3R52 - chains C and D of the 4 polymer chains in the assembly; structure by X-ray diffraction, 2.10 A resolution.

Chain C (and D):
Name: Ipomoelin
Organism: Ipomoea batatas
Notes: chain D of this document is another copy of the same molecule, construct and numbering; everything in this record applies to it too
Reference sequence: P93193 (P93193_IPOBA); residue numbers follow UniProt; this construct covers 1-154
Amino-acid sequence (160 residues; row label = number of the first residue in the row; numbers below 1 keep their minus sign (His-5 is residue -5)):
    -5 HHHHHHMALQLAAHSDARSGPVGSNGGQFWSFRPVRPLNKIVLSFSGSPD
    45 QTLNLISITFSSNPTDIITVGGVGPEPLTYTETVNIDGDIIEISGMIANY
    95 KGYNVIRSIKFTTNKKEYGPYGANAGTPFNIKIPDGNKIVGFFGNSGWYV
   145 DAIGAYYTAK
Not modelled in the structure: -5 to 2
Sequence notes: expression tag (-5 to 0)
Bound ions: Cd2+ near Asn19 (its only coordinating residue here)
Residues lining bound ligands: methyl alpha-D-glucopyranoside (GYP): Asn19, Gly20, Gly21, Tyr97, Ser140, Gly141, Trp142, Tyr143, Asp145
Reported in the primary citation:
  - binding site for methyl alpha-D-glucopyranoside: Gly21, Tyr97, Gly141, Trp142, Tyr143, Asp145

Chain C / chain D interface:
Contacting residue pairs (67; chain C residue first):
  Leu3(C) with Asn98(D), hydrogen bond (backbone-side chain)
  Gln4(C) with Gly17(D), hydrogen bond (side chain-backbone); Ser18(D); Asn98(D), hydrogen bond
  Leu5(C) with Ser18(D); Asn19(D), hydrogen bond (backbone-backbone)
  Ala6(C) with Asn19(D)
  Ala7(C) with Pro15(D), hydrophobic; Asn19(D); Asn139(D); Ala146(D), hydrophobic
  His8(C) with Asn19(D), hydrogen bond; Gly20(D); Phe23(D); Asn139(D), hydrogen bond (backbone-side chain)
  Ser9(C) with Phe23(D)
  Asp10(C) with Phe23(D)
  Pro15(C) with Ala7(D), hydrophobic
  Gly17(C) with Gln4(D), hydrogen bond (backbone-side chain)
  Ser18(C) with Leu3(D); Gln4(D); Leu5(D); Ala7(D)
  Asn19(C) with Leu5(D), hydrogen bond (backbone-backbone); Ala6(D); Ala7(D); His8(D), hydrogen bond
  Gly20(C) with His8(D), hydrogen bond (backbone-side chain)
  Gly21(C) with His8(D)
  Gln22(C) with Arg27(D), hydrogen bond
  Phe23(C) with His8(D); Ser9(D); Asp10(D); Arg27(D), hydrogen bond (backbone-side chain); Tyr150(D), hydrophobic
  Trp24(C) with Arg27(D)
  Ser25(C) with Ser25(D), hydrogen bond; Phe26(D); Arg27(D), hydrogen bond (backbone-backbone); Tyr150(D)
  Phe26(C) with Ser25(D)
  Arg27(C) with Gln22(D), hydrogen bond; Phe23(D), hydrogen bond (side chain-backbone); Trp24(D); Ser25(D), hydrogen bond (backbone-backbone)
  Val29(C) with Gln22(D); Ser140(D)
  Arg30(C) with Val67(D)
  Thr59(C) with Ile61(D)
  Asp60(C) with Ile61(D); Ile62(D); Thr63(D), hydrogen bond (side chain-backbone)
  Ile61(C) with Thr59(D); Asp60(D); Ile61(D), hydrogen bond (backbone-backbone)
  Ile62(C) with Asp60(D)
  Thr63(C) with Val29(D); Asp60(D), hydrogen bond (backbone-side chain)
  Val67(C) with Arg30(D)
  Asn98(C) with Leu3(D), hydrogen bond (side chain-backbone); Gln4(D), hydrogen bond
  Asn139(C) with Ala7(D); His8(D), hydrogen bond
  Ser140(C) with Val29(D)
  Ala146(C) with Ala7(D), hydrophobic
  Tyr150(C) with Phe23(D), hydrophobic; Tyr150(D)
Interface residues without a listed pair, chain C (38 interface residues in all): Arg12, Pro28, Val64, Asn93, Gly138
Interface residues without a listed pair, chain D (37 interface residues in all): Arg12, Gly21, Pro28, Val64, Phe137

Overview:
The interface between chain C and chain D involves 38 residues on one side and 37 on the other; the contacts
include 23 hydrogen bonds. Polar pairs include Leu3(C)-Asn98(D), Gln4(C)-Gly17(D) and Gln4(C)-Asn98(D). Bound
to chain C: methyl alpha-D-glucopyranoside. The paper reports a binding site for methyl
alpha-D-glucopyranoside at Gly21(C), Tyr97(C) and Gly141(C) among others.
Chain C and chain D are both Ipomoelin (Ipomoea batatas); the structure, Structure analysis of a
wound-inducible lectin ipomoelin from sweet potato, was determined by X-ray diffraction (same publication as
4DDN, 3R50 and 3R51).
